Entry 5XVN (X-ray diffraction, 3.25 A resolution); this record covers chains E and G of the 8 polymer chains in the assembly.

# Chain E
Name: CRISPR-associated endoribonuclease Cas2
From: Enterococcus faecalis TX0027
Notes: EC 3.1.-.-
UniProt: E6GPD6 (E6GPD6_ENTFL); residues 1-109 here = UniProt positions 1-109
Chain sequence (109 residues; row label = number of the first residue in the row):
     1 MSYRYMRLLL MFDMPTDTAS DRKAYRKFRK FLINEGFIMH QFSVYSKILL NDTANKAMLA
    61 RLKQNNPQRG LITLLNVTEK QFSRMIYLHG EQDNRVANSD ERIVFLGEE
Disordered / not traced: 1-4, 109
Ion coordination: Mg2+: Phe12, Asp13, Ser43 (shared with 1 residue of chain H)

# Chain G
Molecule: 28-nt DNA strand
Sequence (28 nucleotides; row label = number of the first residue in the row):
     1 TTCGTAGCTG AGGCCTCAGC TACGTTCC
Disordered / not traced: 1, 27-28
Ion coordination: Mg2+: DC15 (shared with 3 residues of chain F)

# Chain E / chain G interface
Contacting residue pairs (5; chain E residue first):
  Lys23(E) - DC8(G)  phosphate contact
  Arg26(E) - DC8(G)  salt bridge to the phosphate
  Arg26(E) - DT9(G)  base contact
  Lys30(E) - DA6(G)  salt bridge to the phosphate
  Phe42(E) - DC14(G)  sugar contact
Other interface residues (no listed pair), chain E (5 interface residues in all): Asn34
Other interface residues (no listed pair), chain G (5 interface residues in all): DG7

# Overview
The chain E/chain G interface involves 5 residues from each chain; the contacts include 2 salt bridges. Polar
contacts include Arg26(E)-DC8(G) and Lys30(E)-DA6(G). Phe12(E), Asp13(E) and Ser43(E) coordinate Mg2+.
Here chain E is CRISPR-associated endoribonuclease Cas2 (Enterococcus faecalis TX0027) and chain G is a 28-nt
DNA strand. Entry 5XVN (E. far Cas1-Cas2/prespacer binary complex) was determined by X-ray diffraction,
deposited together with 5XVO and 5XVP.
